PDB entry 8WT9 | electron microscopy, 2.70 A resolution | chains D and G of the 10 polymer chains in the assembly

[Chain D]
Protein: IS621 transposase
Organism: Escherichia coli
UniProtKB: A0A0E0Y1P1 (A0A0E0Y1P1_ECO1C); residue numbers follow UniProt; this construct covers 1-326
Amino-acid sequence (328 residues; each row starts with the number of its first residue; numbers below 1 keep their minus sign (Gly-1 is residue -1)):
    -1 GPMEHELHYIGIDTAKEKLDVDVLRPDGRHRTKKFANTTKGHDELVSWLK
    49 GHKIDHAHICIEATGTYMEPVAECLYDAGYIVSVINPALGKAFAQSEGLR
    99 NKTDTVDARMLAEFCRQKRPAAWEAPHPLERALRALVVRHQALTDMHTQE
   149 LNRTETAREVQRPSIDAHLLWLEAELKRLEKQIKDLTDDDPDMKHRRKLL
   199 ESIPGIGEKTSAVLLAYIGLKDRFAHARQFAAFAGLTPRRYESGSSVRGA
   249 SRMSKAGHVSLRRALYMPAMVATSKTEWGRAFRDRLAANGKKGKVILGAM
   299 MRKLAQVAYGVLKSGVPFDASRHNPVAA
Disordered / not traced: -1 to 4, 240-247, 323-326
Construct notes: expression tag (-1 to 0)
Reported in the primary citation:
  - binding site for target DNA: Ser241
  - binding site for donor DNA: Ser241
  - mutagenesis - D11A/E60A/D102A/D105A, S241A: abolished catalytic activity

[Chain G]
Molecule: target DNA-donor DNA
Sequence (49 nucleotides; row label = number of the first residue in the row):
     1 GCCGGGTAATACCACCAAGCCGCCTTGTATTATCCCTCCAGTGCAGAGA
Disordered / not traced: 1-9, 39-49

[Interface between chain D and chain G]
Residue-residue contacts (26; chain D residue first):
  Thr142(D) - DT31(G)  phosphate contact
  Thr146(D) - DA29(G)  sugar contact
  Thr146(D) - DT30(G)  sugar contact
  Leu149(D) - DA29(G)  phosphate contact
  Leu149(D) - DT30(G)  phosphate contact
  Asn150(D) - DG27(G)  base contact
  Asn150(D) - DT28(G)  base contact
  Asn150(D) - DA29(G)  sugar contact
  Ile201(D) - DT33(G)  phosphate contact
  Pro202(D) - DT33(G)  phosphate contact
  Gly203(D) - DA32(G)  sugar contact
  Gly203(D) - DT33(G)  hydrogen bond to the phosphate
  Ile204(D) - DT33(G)  phosphate contact
  Gly205(D) - DA32(G)  hydrogen bond to the phosphate
  Glu206(D) - DA32(G)  phosphate contact
  Lys207(D) - DT31(G)  salt bridge to the phosphate
  Lys207(D) - DA32(G)  hydrogen bond to the phosphate
  Thr208(D) - DT31(G)  phosphate contact
  Thr208(D) - DA32(G)  hydrogen bond to the phosphate
  Met265(D) - DT30(G)  base contact
  Met265(D) - DT31(G)  sugar contact
  Val269(D) - DT31(G)  base contact
  Val269(D) - DA32(G)  sugar contact
  Val269(D) - DT33(G)  sugar contact
  Lys273(D) - DT33(G)  base contact
  Lys273(D) - DC34(G)  phosphate contact
Also at the interface, not in a pair above, chain D (19 interface residues in all): Glu153, Tyr264, Pro266, Thr274

[In short]
The interface between chain D and chain G involves 19 residues on one side and 8 on the other; the contacts
include 4 hydrogen bonds and 1 salt bridge. Among the polar pairs are Gly203(D)-DT33(G), Gly205(D)-DA32(G) and
Lys207(D)-DA32(G). From the paper: a binding site for target DNA at Ser241(D); D11A/E60A/D102A/D105A and S241A
of chain D abolish catalytic activity.
Chain D is IS621 transposase (Escherichia coli) and chain G is target DNA-donor DNA; the structure, Cryo-EM
structure of the IS621 recombinase in complex with bridge RNA, donor DNA, and target DNA ..., was determined
by electron microscopy together with 8WT6, 8WT7 and 8WT8 from the same study.
